3QEK - chain A; structure by X-ray diffraction, 2.00 A resolution.

Chain A:
Protein: NMDA glutamate receptor subunit
Organism: Xenopus laevis
Notes: fragment: Amino Terminal Domain, residues 23-405
Reference sequence: Q91977 (Q91977_XENLA); residues 23-405 here = UniProt positions 23-405
Chain sequence (384 residues; numbered 22 to 405; the number before each row is that of its first residue):
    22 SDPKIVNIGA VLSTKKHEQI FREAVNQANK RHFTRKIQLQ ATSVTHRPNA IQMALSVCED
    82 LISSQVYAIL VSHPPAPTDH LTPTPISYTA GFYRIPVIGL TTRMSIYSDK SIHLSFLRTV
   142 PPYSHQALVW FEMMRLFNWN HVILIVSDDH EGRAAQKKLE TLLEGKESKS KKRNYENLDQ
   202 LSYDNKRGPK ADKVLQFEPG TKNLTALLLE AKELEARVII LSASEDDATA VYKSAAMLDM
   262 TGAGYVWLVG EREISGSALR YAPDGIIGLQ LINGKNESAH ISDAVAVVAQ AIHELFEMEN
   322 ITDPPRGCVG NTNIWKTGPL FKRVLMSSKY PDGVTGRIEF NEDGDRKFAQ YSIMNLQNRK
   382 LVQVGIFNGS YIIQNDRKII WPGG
Unresolved in the structure: 22, 95-102, 186-199
Disulfide bonds: Cys79-Cys329
Glycans and other covalent adducts: N-acetylglucosamine (NAG) linked to Asn297, Asn321, Asn389
Modified positions: Mse74, Mse125, Mse154, Mse155, Mse258, Mse261, Mse319, Mse347, Mse375 (selenomethionine; parent Met)
Construct notes: expression tag (22); engineered mutation Gln61 (Asn in Q91977), Gln371 (Asn in Q91977)
Ion coordination: K+: Tyr128, Asp130, Ile133, His134

Summary:
N-acetylglucosamine is covalently linked to Asn297, Asn321 and Asn389. The K+ site is built by Tyr128, Asp130,
Ile133 and His134.
Chain A is NMDA glutamate receptor subunit (Xenopus laevis); the structure, Crystal structure of amino
terminal domain of the NMDA receptor subunit GluN1, was determined by X-ray diffraction together with 3QEL and
3QEM from the same study.
